Entry 9B7T (electron microscopy, 3.56 A resolution); this record covers chains A and B of the 8 polymer chains in the assembly.

# Chain A (and B)
Protein: Capsid protein VP1
Source organism: Adeno-associated virus
Notes: chain B of this document is another copy of the same molecule, construct and numbering; everything in this record applies to it too
UniProt: Q6JC40 (Q6JC40_9VIRU); numbering as in UniProt (aligned over 1-736)
Chain sequence (736 residues; each row starts with the number of its first residue):
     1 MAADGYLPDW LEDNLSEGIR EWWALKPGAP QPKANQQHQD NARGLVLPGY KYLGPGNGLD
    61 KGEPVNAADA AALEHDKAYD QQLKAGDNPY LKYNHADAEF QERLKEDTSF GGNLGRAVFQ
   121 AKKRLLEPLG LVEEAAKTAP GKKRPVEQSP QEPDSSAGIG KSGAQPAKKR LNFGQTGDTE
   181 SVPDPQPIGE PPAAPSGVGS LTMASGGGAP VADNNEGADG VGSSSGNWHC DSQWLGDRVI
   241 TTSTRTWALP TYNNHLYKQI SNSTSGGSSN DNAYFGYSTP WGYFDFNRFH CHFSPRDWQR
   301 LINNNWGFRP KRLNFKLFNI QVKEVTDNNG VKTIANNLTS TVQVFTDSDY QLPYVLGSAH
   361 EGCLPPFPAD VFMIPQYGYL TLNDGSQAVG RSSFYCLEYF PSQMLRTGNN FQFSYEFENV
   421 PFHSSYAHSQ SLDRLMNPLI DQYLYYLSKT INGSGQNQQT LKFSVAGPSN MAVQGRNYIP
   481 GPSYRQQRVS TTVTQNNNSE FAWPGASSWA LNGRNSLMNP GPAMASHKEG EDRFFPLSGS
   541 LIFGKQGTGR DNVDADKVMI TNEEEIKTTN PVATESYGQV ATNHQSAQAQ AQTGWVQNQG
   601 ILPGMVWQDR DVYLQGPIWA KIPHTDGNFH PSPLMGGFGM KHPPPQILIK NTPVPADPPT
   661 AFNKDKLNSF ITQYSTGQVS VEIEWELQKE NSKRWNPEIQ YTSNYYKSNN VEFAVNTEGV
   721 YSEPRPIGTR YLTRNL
Disordered / not traced: 1-238, 296-306, 428-472, 689-736 (chain B: 1-418, 492-562, 611-621, 635-736)

# Interface between chain A and chain B
Residue-residue contacts - 60 pairs, chain A then chain B:
  Ser424(A) - Asp626(B)  hydrogen bond
  Tyr426(A) - His624(B)
  Arg476(A) - Leu634(B)
  Asn477(A) - Pro633(B)
  Asn477(A) - Leu634(B)  hydrogen bond (backbone-backbone)
  Tyr478(A) - Ile622(B)
  Tyr478(A) - Pro623(B)
  Tyr478(A) - Pro631(B)  hydrogen bond (side chain-backbone)
  Ile479(A) - Leu634(B)  hydrophobic
  Tyr577(A) - Tyr484(B)
  Gln579(A) - Tyr484(B)  hydrogen bond (backbone-side chain)
  Val580(A) - Tyr484(B)  hydrophobic
  Val580(A) - Gln597(B)
  Ala581(A) - Arg485(B)
  Ala581(A) - Gln486(B)
  Ala581(A) - Gln487(B)
  Ala581(A) - Gln597(B)
  Thr582(A) - Arg485(B)
  Asn583(A) - Arg485(B)
  Asn583(A) - Gln487(B)  hydrogen bond (backbone-side chain)
  His584(A) - Gln487(B)
  His584(A) - Arg488(B)  hydrogen bond
  His584(A) - Thr574(B)  hydrogen bond (side chain-backbone)
  His584(A) - Glu575(B)  salt bridge
  Gln585(A) - Gln487(B)  hydrogen bond (backbone-side chain)
  Gln585(A) - Arg488(B)  hydrogen bond (side chain-backbone)
  Gln585(A) - Val489(B)
  Ala591(A) - Gln487(B)
  Val596(A) - Asn598(B)
  Asn598(A) - Asn598(B)
  Gln599(A) - Asn598(B)  hydrogen bond
  Ile601(A) - Gly600(B)
  Ile601(A) - Ile601(B)  hydrogen bond (backbone-backbone)
  Ile601(A) - Phe629(B)  hydrophobic
  Leu602(A) - Pro482(B)  hydrophobic
  Leu602(A) - Gln599(B)
  Leu602(A) - Gly600(B)
  Leu602(A) - Phe629(B)
  Pro603(A) - Pro482(B)
  Pro603(A) - Phe629(B)
  Pro603(A) - His630(B)
  Gly604(A) - Phe629(B)  hydrogen bond (backbone-backbone)
  Gly604(A) - His630(B)
  Met605(A) - Asn628(B)
  Met605(A) - Phe629(B)  hydrogen bond (backbone-backbone)
  Val606(A) - Pro623(B)  hydrophobic
  Val606(A) - Gly627(B)
  Val606(A) - Asn628(B)
  Trp607(A) - Thr625(B)
  Trp607(A) - Asp626(B)  hydrogen bond (backbone-backbone)
  Trp607(A) - Gly627(B)  hydrogen bond (backbone-backbone)
  Trp607(A) - Asn628(B)
  Trp607(A) - Phe629(B)
  Gln608(A) - His624(B)
  Gln608(A) - Thr625(B)
  Gln608(A) - Asp626(B)
  Asp609(A) - Asp626(B)  hydrogen bond (backbone-side chain)
  Phe629(A) - Phe629(B)  hydrophobic
  His630(A) - Asp626(B)
  His630(A) - Gly627(B)
Interface residues without a listed pair, chain A (31 interface residues in all): Gly578, Gln592
Interface residues without a listed pair, chain B (28 interface residues in all): Ser490, Trp607

# Overview
Chain A and chain B form an interface of 31 and 28 residues respectively, with 16 hydrogen bonds and 1 salt
bridge. Polar contacts include His584(A)-Glu575(B), Ser424(A)-Asp626(B) and Tyr478(A)-Pro631(B).
Chain A and chain B are both Capsid protein VP1 (Adeno-associated virus); the structure, Fab3-3 in complex
with the capsid of Adeno-associated virus type 9, was determined by electron microscopy, deposited together
with 9B6N, 9B6O, 9B6Q, 9B6R, 9B6S, 9B6T and 9 further entries.
